Entry 5LTP (X-ray diffraction, 1.70 A resolution); this record covers chain A.

== Chain A ==
Molecule: mNeonGreen
From: Branchiostoma lanceolatum
Notes: fragment: Yellow-Green Fluorescent Protein mNeonGreen
Sequence (269 residues; numbered -44 to 226; 2 numbers in that range are skipped by the numbering (no residue carries them; nothing is unmodelled there); the number before each row is that of its first residue; numbers below 1 keep their minus sign (Met-44 is residue -44)):
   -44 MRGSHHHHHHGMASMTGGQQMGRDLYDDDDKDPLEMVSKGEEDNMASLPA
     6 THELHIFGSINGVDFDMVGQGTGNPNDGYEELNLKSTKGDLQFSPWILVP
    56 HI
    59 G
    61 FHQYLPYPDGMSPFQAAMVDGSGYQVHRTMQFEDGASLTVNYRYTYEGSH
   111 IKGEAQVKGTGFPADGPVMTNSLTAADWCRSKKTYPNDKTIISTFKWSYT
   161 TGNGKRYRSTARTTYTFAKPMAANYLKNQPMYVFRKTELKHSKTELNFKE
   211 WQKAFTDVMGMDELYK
Unresolved in the structure: -44 to -4, 218-226
Modified positions: Gly59 ({(4Z)-2-(aminomethyl)-4-[(4-hydroxyphenyl)methylidene]-5-oxo-4,5-dihydro-1H-imidazol-1-yl}acetic acid; CR2)
Glycans and other covalent adducts: covalent link Ile57-Gly59; covalent link Gly59-Phe61
Ligand contacts:
  - citrate anion (FLC), molecule 1: Asn29, Asp32, Tyr34, Trp211
  - citrate anion (FLC), molecule 2: Asp148, Lys149, Pro180
What the authors report for this chain:
  - conformationally variable residues: Lys143
  - binding site for chloride ion: Lys143

== In short ==
Ligands of chain A: citrate anion. The paper reports a binding site for chloride ion at Lys143; conformational
variability at Lys143.
Chain A is mNeonGreen (Branchiostoma lanceolatum); the structure, Structure of the Yellow-Green Fluorescent
Protein mNeonGreen from Branchiostoma lanceolatum at the acidic pH 4.5, was determined by X-ray diffraction
together with 5LTQ and 5LTR from the same study.
